Entry 7XG4 (electron microscopy, 3.70 A resolution); this record covers chains H and I of the 12 polymer chains in the assembly.

# Chain H
Name: Csf5
Organism: Pseudomonas aeruginosa
Amino-acid sequence (268 residues; each row starts with the number of its first residue):
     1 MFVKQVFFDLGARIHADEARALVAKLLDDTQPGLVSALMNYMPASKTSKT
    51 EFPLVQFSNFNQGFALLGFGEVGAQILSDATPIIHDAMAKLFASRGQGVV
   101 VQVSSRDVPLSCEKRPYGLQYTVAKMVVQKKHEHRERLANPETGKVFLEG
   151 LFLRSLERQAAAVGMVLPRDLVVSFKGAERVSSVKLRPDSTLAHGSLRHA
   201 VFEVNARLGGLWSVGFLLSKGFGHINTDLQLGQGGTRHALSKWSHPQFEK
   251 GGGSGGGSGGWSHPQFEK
Disordered / not traced: 235-268

# Chain I
Molecule: crRNA
Organism: Pseudomonas aeruginosa
Sequence (61 nucleotides; row label = number of the first residue in the row):
     1 GUGAACGGUGGAGCAACACCUGAAGGAAGGCUUGAUGAGCGUGUUCCCCG
    51 CAUACGCGGGX
Modified / non-standard residues: 23G (guanosine-5'-phosphate-2',3'-cyclic phosphate) at position 61

# Interface between chain H and chain I
Contacting residue pairs (59):
  Gln5(H) - G37(I)  hydrogen bond to the sugar
  Phe7(H) - G37(I)  sugar contact
  Arg13(H) - C40(I)  base contact
  His15(H) - G41(I)  stacking on the base
  Asp17(H) - G41(I)  base contact
  Arg20(H) - 23G_61(I)  hydrogen bond to the phosphate
  Ser48(H) - G60(I)  phosphate contact
  Ser48(H) - 23G_61(I)  sugar contact
  Lys49(H) - G60(I)  sugar contact
  Thr50(H) - C49(I)  sugar contact
  Thr50(H) - G59(I)  base contact
  Thr50(H) - G60(I)  sugar contact
  Glu51(H) - G60(I)  sugar contact
  Pro53(H) - 23G_61(I)  phosphate contact
  Ser58(H) - A38(I)  hydrogen bond to the phosphate
  Asn59(H) - G37(I)  phosphate contact
  Asn59(H) - A38(I)  phosphate contact
  Phe60(H) - G37(I)  phosphate contact
  Asn61(H) - G37(I)  sugar contact
  Asn61(H) - G39(I)  base contact
  Gln62(H) - G37(I)  phosphate contact
  Arg106(H) - U36(I)  hydrogen bond to the base
  Arg106(H) - G37(I)  base contact
  Lys125(H) - G41(I)  salt bridge to the phosphate
  Gln129(H) - U44(I)  base contact
  Lys130(H) - U45(I)  base contact
  Lys130(H) - 23G_61(I)  base contact
  Lys131(H) - U45(I)  base contact
  Lys131(H) - G59(I)  hydrogen bond to the base
  His132(H) - U45(I)  hydrogen bond to the base
  Glu133(H) - C57(I)  phosphate contact
  Arg135(H) - U44(I)  hydrogen bond to the base
  Arg137(H) - G58(I)  salt bridge to the phosphate
  Arg154(H) - G59(I)  salt bridge to the phosphate
  Arg158(H) - G59(I)  salt bridge to the phosphate
  Ser182(H) - G43(I)  hydrogen bond to the base
  Ser183(H) - U42(I)  hydrogen bond to the sugar
  Ser183(H) - G43(I)  hydrogen bond to the base
  Lys185(H) - U42(I)  hydrogen bond to the phosphate
  Lys185(H) - G43(I)  salt bridge to the phosphate
  Leu186(H) - 23G_61(I)  base contact
  Thr191(H) - U44(I)  sugar contact
  Thr191(H) - U45(I)  phosphate contact
  Leu192(H) - C46(I)  base contact
  Ala193(H) - U44(I)  base contact
  His194(H) - U44(I)  base contact
  His194(H) - C46(I)  hydrogen bond to the base
  Gly195(H) - U44(I)  hydrogen bond to the base
  His199(H) - G39(I)  phosphate contact
  His199(H) - C40(I)  phosphate contact
  Phe216(H) - G59(I)  phosphate contact
  Leu217(H) - 23G_61(I)  base contact
  Leu218(H) - 23G_61(I)  phosphate contact
  Ser219(H) - 23G_61(I)  phosphate contact
  Phe222(H) - U42(I)  base contact
  Asn226(H) - G37(I)  base contact
  Leu229(H) - G37(I)  base contact
  Leu229(H) - A38(I)  base contact
  Gln233(H) - A38(I)  base contact
Interface residues without a listed pair, chain H (52 interface residues in all): Thr47, Val108, Val181, Val184, Arg198, Gly215, Lys220
Interface residues without a listed pair, chain I (18 interface residues in all): C48

# Summary
52 residues of chain H face 18 of chain I across their interface, with 13 hydrogen bonds, 5 salt bridges and 1
aromatic stacking contact. Polar contacts include Arg106(H)-U36(I), Lys131(H)-G59(I) and His132(H)-U45(I).
Chain H is Csf5 and chain I is crRNA, both from Pseudomonas aeruginosa; the structure, CryoEM structure of
type IV-A CasDinG bound NTS-nicked Csf-crRNA-dsDNA quaternary complex in a second state, was determined by
electron microscopy (same publication as 7XF1, 7XFZ, 7XG0, 7XG1, 7XG2 and 7XG3).
